PDB entry 8PSK | electron microscopy, 2.80 A resolution | chains A and B of the 3 polymer chains in the assembly

# Chain A (and B)
Protein: Fatty acid synthase subunit alpha
From: Saccharomyces cerevisiae
Notes: EC 2.3.1.86, 1.1.1.100, 2.3.1.41; chain B of this document is another copy of the same molecule, construct and numbering; everything in this record applies to it too
Reference sequence: P19097 (FAS2_YEAST); residue numbers follow UniProt; this construct covers 1-1887
Sequence (1887 residues; numbered 1 to 1887; the number before each row is that of its first residue):
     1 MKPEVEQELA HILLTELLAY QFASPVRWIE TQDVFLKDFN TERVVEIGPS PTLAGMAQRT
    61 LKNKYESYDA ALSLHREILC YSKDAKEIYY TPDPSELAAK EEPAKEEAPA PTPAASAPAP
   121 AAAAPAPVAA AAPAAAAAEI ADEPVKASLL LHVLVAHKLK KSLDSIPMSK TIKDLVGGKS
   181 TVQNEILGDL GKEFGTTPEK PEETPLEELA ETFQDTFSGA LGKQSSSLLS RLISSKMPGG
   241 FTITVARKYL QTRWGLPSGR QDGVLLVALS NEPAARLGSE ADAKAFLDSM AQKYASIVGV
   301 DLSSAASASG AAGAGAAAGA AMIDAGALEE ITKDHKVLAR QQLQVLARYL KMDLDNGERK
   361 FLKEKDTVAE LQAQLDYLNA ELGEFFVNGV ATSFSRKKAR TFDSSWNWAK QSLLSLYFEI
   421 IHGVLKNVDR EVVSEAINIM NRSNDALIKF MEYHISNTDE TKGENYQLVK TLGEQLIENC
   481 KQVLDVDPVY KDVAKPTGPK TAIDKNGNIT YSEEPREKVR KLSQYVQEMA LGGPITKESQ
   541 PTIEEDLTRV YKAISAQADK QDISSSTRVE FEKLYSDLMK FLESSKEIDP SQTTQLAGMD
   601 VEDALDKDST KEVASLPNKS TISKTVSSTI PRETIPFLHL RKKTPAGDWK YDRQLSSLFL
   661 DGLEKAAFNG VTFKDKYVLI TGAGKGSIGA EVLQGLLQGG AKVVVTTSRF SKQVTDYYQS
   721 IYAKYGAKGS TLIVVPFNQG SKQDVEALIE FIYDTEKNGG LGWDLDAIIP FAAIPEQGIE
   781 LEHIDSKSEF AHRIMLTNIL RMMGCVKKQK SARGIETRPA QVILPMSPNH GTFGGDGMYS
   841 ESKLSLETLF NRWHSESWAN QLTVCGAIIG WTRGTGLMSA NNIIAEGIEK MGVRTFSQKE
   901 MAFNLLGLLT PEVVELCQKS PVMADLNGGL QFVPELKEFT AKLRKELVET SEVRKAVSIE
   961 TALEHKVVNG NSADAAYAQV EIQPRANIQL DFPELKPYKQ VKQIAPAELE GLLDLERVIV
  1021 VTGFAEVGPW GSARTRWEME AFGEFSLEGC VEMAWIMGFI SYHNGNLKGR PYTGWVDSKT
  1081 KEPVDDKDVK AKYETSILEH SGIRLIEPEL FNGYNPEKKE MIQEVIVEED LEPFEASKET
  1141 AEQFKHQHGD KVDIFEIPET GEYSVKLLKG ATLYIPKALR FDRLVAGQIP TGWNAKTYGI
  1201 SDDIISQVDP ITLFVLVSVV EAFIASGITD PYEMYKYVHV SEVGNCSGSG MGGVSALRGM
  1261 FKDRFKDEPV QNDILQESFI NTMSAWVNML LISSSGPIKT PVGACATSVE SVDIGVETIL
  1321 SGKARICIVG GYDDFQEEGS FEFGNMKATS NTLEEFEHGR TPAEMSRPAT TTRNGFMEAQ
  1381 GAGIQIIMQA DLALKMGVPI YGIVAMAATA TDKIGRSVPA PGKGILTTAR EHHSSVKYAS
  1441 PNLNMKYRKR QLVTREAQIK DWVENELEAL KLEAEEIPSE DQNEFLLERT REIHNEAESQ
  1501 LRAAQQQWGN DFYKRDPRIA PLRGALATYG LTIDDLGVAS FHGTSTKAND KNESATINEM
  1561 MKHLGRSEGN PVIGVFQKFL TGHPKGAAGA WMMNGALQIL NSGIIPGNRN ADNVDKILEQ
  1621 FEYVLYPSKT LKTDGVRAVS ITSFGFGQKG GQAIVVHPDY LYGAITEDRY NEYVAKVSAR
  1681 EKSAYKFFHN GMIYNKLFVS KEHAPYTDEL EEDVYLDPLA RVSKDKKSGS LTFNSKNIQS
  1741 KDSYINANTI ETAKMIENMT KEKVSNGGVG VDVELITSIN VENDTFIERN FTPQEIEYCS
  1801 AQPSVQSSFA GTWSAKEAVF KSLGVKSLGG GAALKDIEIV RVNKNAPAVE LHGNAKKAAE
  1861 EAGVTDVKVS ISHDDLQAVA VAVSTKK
Not modelled in the structure: 95-327, 540-601, 875-879, 1826-1832, 1887 (chain B: 1-139, 303-1887)
Cystine bridges: Cys-1246/Cys-1327

# Chain A / chain B interface
Pairs across the interface (10; chain A residue first):
  Glu-1135(A) / Thr-242(B)
  Ser-1137(A) / Ser-230(B)
  Glu-1139(A) / Ser-227(B)  hydrogen bond
  Thr-1160(A) / Thr-244(B)
  Glu-1162(A) / Ile-243(B)
  Glu-1162(A) / Thr-244(B)
  Gln-1207(A) / Lys-179(B)
  Asp-1267(A) / Arg-231(B)  salt bridge
  Asn-1272(A) / Lys-158(B)
  Asn-1272(A) / Glu-185(B)  hydrogen bond
Other interface residues (no listed pair), chain A (11 interface residues in all): Asp-1203, Glu-1268, Pro-1269

# Overview
The interface between chain A and chain B involves 11 residues on one side and 9 on the other, with 2 hydrogen
bonds and 1 salt bridge. Polar pairs include Asp-1267(A)/Arg-231(B), Glu-1139(A)/Ser-227(B) and
Asn-1272(A)/Glu-185(B).
Both chains are Fatty acid synthase subunit alpha (Saccharomyces cerevisiae). Entry 8PSK (Asymmetric unit of
the yeast fatty acid synthase in the non-rotated state with ACP at the ...) was determined by electron
microscopy together with 8PRV, 8PRW, 8PS1, 8PS2, 8PS8, 8PS9 and 7 further entries from the same study.
